PDB entry 6ING | X-ray diffraction, 1.70 A resolution | chain A

# Chain A
Molecule: UDP-glycosyltransferase 76G1
Source organism: Stevia rebaudiana
Notes: EC 2.4.1.-
UniProtKB: Q6VAB4 (U76G1_STERE); residues 1-458 here = UniProt positions 1-458
Sequence (466 residues; row label = number of the first residue in the row):
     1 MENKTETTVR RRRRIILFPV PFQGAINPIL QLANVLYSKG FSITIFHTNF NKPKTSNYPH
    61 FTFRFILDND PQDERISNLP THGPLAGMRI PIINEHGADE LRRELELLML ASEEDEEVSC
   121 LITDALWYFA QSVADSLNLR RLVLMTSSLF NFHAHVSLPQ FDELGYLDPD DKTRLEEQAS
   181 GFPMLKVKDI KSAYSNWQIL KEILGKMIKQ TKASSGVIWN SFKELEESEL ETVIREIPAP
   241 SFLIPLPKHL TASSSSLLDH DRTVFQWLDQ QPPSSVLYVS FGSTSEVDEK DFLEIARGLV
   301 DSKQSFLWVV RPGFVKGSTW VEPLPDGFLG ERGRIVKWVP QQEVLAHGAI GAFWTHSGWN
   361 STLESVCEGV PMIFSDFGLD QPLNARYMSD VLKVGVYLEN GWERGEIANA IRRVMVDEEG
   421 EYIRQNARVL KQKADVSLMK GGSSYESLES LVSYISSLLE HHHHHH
Not modelled in the structure: 1-10, 70-77, 461-466
Sequence notes: engineered mutation A25 (His in Q6VAB4); expression tag (459-466)
UniProt features mapped onto this chain:
  - active site: D124 (Charge relay)
  - binding site (UDP): N27, S283, W338, V339, H356 to E364
  - binding site (rebaudioside A): T146, S147, H155, W359, D380, Q381
  - mutagenesis: L126 (L126I: Reduces catalytic efficiency 780-fold for stevioside), M145 (M145F: Reduces catalytic efficiency 19-fold for stevioside; M145W: Reduces catalytic efficiency 780-fold for stevioside), T146 (T146A: Reduces catalytic efficiency 78-fold for stevioside), S147 (S147A: Reduces catalytic efficiency 173-fold for stevioside; S147N: Reduces catalytic efficiency 142-fold for stevioside; S147T: Reduces catalytic efficiency 142-fold for stevioside), N151 (N151A: Reduces catalytic efficiency 16-fold for stevioside; N151Q: Reduces catalytic efficiency 4-fold for stevioside), H155 (H155A: Reduces catalytic efficiency 3.5-fold for stevioside; H155R: Reduces catalytic efficiency 29-fold for stevioside; H155W: Reduces catalytic efficiency 25-fold for stevioside), L200 (L200I: Reduces catalytic efficiency 4-fold for stevioside), L204 (L204I: Reduces catalytic efficiency 2.6-fold for stevioside), M207 (M207F: Reduces catalytic efficiency 3.6-fold for stevioside; M207W: Reduces catalytic efficiency 13-fold for stevioside), L379 (L379I: Reduces catalytic efficiency 2.5-fold for stevioside)
Ligand contacts: UDP (uridine-5'-diphosphate): Q23, G24, N27, Y278, S280, G282, S283, V309, W338, V339, P340, Q341, Q342, H356, G358, W359, N360, S361, E364, Q381
Reported in the primary citation:
  - mutagenesis - H25A: decreased catalytic activity
  - mutagenesis - D124N: decreased expression
  - catalytic residues: D124 (proposed by the authors, not directly observed)

# In short
Chain A binds UDP. From UniProt: active-site residue D124, 13 UDP-binding residues, 6 rebaudioside A-binding
residues and 10 mutagenesis sites. From the paper: the catalytic residue D124; H25A reduces catalytic
activity.
Chain A is UDP-glycosyltransferase 76G1 (Stevia rebaudiana); the structure, A complex structure of H25A mutant
of glycosyltransferase with UDP, was determined by X-ray diffraction together with 6INF, 6INH and 6INI from
the same study.
